Entry 6YHG (X-ray diffraction, 1.33 A resolution); this record covers chains L and H of the 3 polymer chains in the assembly.

Chain L:
Molecule: Prothrombin
Source organism: Homo sapiens
Notes: EC 3.4.21.5
UniProt: P00734 (THRB_HUMAN); the construct lacks a stretch of the UniProt sequence, so the offset changes along the chain: -4 to 0 = UniProt 328-332; 1-14 = UniProt 336-349
Chain sequence (36 residues; row label = number of the first residue in the row; a row labelled like 14A-14M holds insertion residues (14A, then the next letters in order); numbers below 1 keep their minus sign (Thr-4 is residue -4)):
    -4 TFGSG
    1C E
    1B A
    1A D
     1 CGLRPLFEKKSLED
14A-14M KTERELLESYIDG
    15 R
Not modelled in the structure: -4 to 0
UniProt features mapped onto this chain:
  - site: Arg15 (Cleavage)

Chain H:
Molecule: Prothrombin
Source organism: Homo sapiens
Notes: EC 3.4.21.5
UniProt: P00734 (THRB_HUMAN); the construct lacks a stretch of the UniProt sequence and is renumbered around it, so the offset changes along the chain: 16-36 = UniProt 364-384; 37-60 = UniProt 386-409; 61-77 = UniProt 419-435; 78-97 = UniProt 437-456; 7 more segments
Chain sequence (259 residues; each row starts with the number of its first residue; note: 2 numbers in that range are skipped by the numbering (no residue carries them; nothing is unmodelled there); a row labelled like 60A-60I holds insertion residues (60A, then the next letters in order)):
    16 IVEGSDAEIGMSPWQVMLFRK
   36A S
    37 PQELLCGASLISDRWVLTAAHCLL
60A-60I YPPWDKNFT
    61 ENDLLVRIGKHSRTRYE
   77A R
    78 NIEKISMLEKIYIHPRYNWR
   97A E
    98 NLDRDIALMKLKKPVAFSDYIHPVCLPDRETA
129A-129C ASL
   130 LQAGYKGRVTGWGNLKETW
148A-148F TANVGK
   150 GQPSVLQVVNLPIVERPVCKDSTRIRITDNMFCAG
  184A Y
   185 KP
186A-186D DEGK
   187 RGDACEGDSGGPFVMKSP
204A-204B FN
   205 NRWYQMGIVSWGE
   219 GCD
  221A R
   222 DGKYGFYTHVFRLKKWIQKVIDQFGE
Not modelled in the structure: 148A-148F, 247
Cystine bridges: Cys42-Cys58, Cys168-Cys182, Cys191-Cys220
Covalent attachments: glycan linked to Asn60G
Bound ions: Na+ site 1: Lys169, Thr172, Phe204A; Na+ site 2: Arg221A, Lys224
Small-molecule neighbours: D-phenylalanine / proline / 1-(3-methoxyphenyl)methanamine: His57, Tyr60A, Trp60D, Glu97A, Asn98, Leu99, Ile174, Asp189, Ala190, Cys191, Glu192, Ser195, Val213, Ser214, Trp215, Gly216, Glu217, Gly219, Cys220, Gly226, Phe227, Tyr228
UniProt features mapped onto this chain:
  - region: Ala183 to Val200 (High affinity receptor-binding region which is also known as the TP508 peptide)
  - active site (Charge relay system): His57, Asp102, Ser195
  - glycosylation: Asn60G (N-linked (GlcNAc...) (complex) asparagine)

How chain L and chain H interact:
Pairs across the interface - 60 pairs, chain L then chain H:
  Cys1(L) - Pro120(H)
  Cys1(L) - Val121(H)
  Cys1(L) - Cys122(H)  disulfide
  Cys1(L) - Arg206(H)  hydrogen bond (backbone-side chain)
  Asp1A(L) - His119(H)  salt bridge
  Asp1A(L) - Arg206(H)
  Ala1B(L) - Arg206(H)  hydrogen bond (backbone-side chain)
  Gly2(L) - Trp29(H)
  Gly2(L) - Pro120(H)  hydrogen bond (backbone-backbone)
  Gly2(L) - Cys122(H)
  Gly2(L) - Arg206(H)
  Gly2(L) - Trp207(H)  hydrogen bond (backbone-backbone)
  Leu3(L) - His119(H)  hydrogen bond (backbone-side chain)
  Leu3(L) - Asn205(H)
  Leu3(L) - Arg206(H)
  Arg4(L) - Gly25(H)
  Arg4(L) - Met26(H)  hydrogen bond (side chain-backbone)
  Arg4(L) - Pro28(H)
  Arg4(L) - Trp29(H)
  Arg4(L) - Arg137(H)
  Arg4(L) - Trp207(H)
  Pro5(L) - Ser115(H)
  Pro5(L) - Asp116(H)
  Pro5(L) - His119(H)
  Leu6(L) - Ile24(H)
  Leu6(L) - Asp116(H)
  Phe7(L) - Glu23(H)
  Phe7(L) - Ile24(H)
  Phe7(L) - Gly25(H)
  Phe7(L) - Met26(H)  hydrophobic
  Glu8(L) - Lys202(H)  salt bridge
  Glu8(L) - Asn205(H)
  Glu8(L) - Trp207(H)  hydrogen bond
  Asp14(L) - Glu23(H)
  Asp14(L) - Met26(H)
  Asp14(L) - Arg137(H)  salt bridge
  Asp14(L) - Trp207(H)
  Lys14A(L) - Glu23(H)  hydrogen bond (backbone-side chain)
  Thr14B(L) - Arg137(H)  hydrogen bond
  Thr14B(L) - Asn159(H)  hydrogen bond
  Glu14C(L) - Arg137(H)
  Glu14C(L) - Lys202(H)  salt bridge
  Glu14E(L) - Lys135(H)  salt bridge
  Glu14E(L) - Asn159(H)  hydrogen bond
  Glu14E(L) - Tyr184A(H)  hydrogen bond
  Leu14F(L) - Lys135(H)
  Leu14F(L) - Gly136(H)
  Leu14F(L) - Asn159(H)
  Leu14F(L) - Trp207(H)  hydrophobic
  Leu14G(L) - Pro204(H)  hydrophobic
  Ser14I(L) - Gly133(H)
  Ser14I(L) - Tyr134(H)
  Ser14I(L) - Lys135(H)  hydrogen bond (side chain-backbone)
  Tyr14J(L) - Tyr134(H)  hydrophobic
  Tyr14J(L) - Lys135(H)  hydrogen bond (side chain-backbone)
  Tyr14J(L) - Met201(H)
  Tyr14J(L) - Lys202(H)
  Tyr14J(L) - Pro204(H)
  Ile14K(L) - Tyr134(H)  hydrogen bond (backbone-side chain)
  Asp14L(L) - Tyr134(H)  hydrogen bond (backbone-side chain)
Other interface residues (no listed pair), chain H (26 interface residues in all): Tyr117
Inter-chain disulfides: Cys1(L)-Cys122(H)

In short:
21 residues of chain L and 26 residues of chain H are in contact; the contacts include 1 disulfide bond, 16
hydrogen bonds and 5 salt bridges. Among the polar pairs are Asp1A(L)-His119(H), Glu8(L)-Lys202(H) and
Glu14E(L)-Lys135(H). Bound to chain H: D-phenylalanine / proline / 1-(3-methoxyphenyl)methanamine.
Here chain L is Prothrombin and chain H is Prothrombin, both from Homo sapiens. Entry 6YHG (Thrombin in
complex with D-Phe-Pro-m-methoxybenzylamide derivative (16a)) was determined by X-ray diffraction.
